6LHB - chains A and B of the 3 polymer chains in the assembly; structure by electron microscopy, 3.33 A resolution.

Chain A:
Name: VP1
From: Coxsackievirus A16
UniProt: A0A2S1BJ89 (A0A2S1BJ89_9ENTO); residues 1-297 here correspond to UniProt positions 566-862 (UniProt number = residue number + 565)
Chain sequence (297 residues; each row starts with the number of its first residue):
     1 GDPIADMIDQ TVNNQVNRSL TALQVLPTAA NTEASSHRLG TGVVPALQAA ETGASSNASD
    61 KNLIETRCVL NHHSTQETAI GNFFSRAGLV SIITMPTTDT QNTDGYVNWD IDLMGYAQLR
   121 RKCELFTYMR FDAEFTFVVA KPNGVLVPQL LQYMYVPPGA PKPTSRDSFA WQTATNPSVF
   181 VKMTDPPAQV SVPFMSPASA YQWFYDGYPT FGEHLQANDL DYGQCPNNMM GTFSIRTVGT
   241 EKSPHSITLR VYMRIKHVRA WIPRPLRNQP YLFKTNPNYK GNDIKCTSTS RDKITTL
Not modelled in the structure: 1-61, 98-103, 210-227

Chain B:
Name: VP2
From: Coxsackievirus A16
Notes: EC 3.4.22.29, 3.6.1.15, 3.4.22.28, 2.7.7.48
UniProt: A0A1D3TZV2 (A0A1D3TZV2_9ENTO); residues 1-254 here correspond to UniProt positions 70-323 (UniProt number = residue number + 69)
Chain sequence (254 residues; each row starts with the number of its first residue):
     1 SPSAEACGYS DRVAQLTIGN STITTQEAAN IVIAYGEWPE YCPDTDATAV DKPTRPDVSV
    61 NRFFTLDTKS WAKDSKGWYW KFPDVLTEVG VFGQNAQFHY LYRSGFCVHV QCNASKFHQG
   121 ALLVAVLPEY VLGTIAGGTG NENSHPPYAT TQPGQVGAVL THPYVLDAGI PLSQLTVCPH
   181 QWINLRTNNC ATIIVPYMNT VPFDSALNHC NFGLLVIPVV PLDFNAGATS EIPITVTIAP
   241 MCAEFAGLRQ AVKQ
Not modelled in the structure: 1-12, 43-57, 135-146, 250-254

How chain A and chain B interact:
Pairs across the interface (43; chain A residue first):
  Y128(A) - E129(B)  hydrogen bond
  Y128(A) - T200(B)
  S199(A) - T200(B)  hydrogen bond (side chain-backbone)
  Q202(A) - T200(B)
  F204(A) - E129(B)
  F204(A) - V131(B)  hydrophobic
  Y205(A) - E129(B)
  Y205(A) - V131(B)
  Y205(A) - H209(B)
  D206(A) - K81(B)  salt bridge
  D206(A) - E129(B)  hydrogen bond (backbone-side chain)
  D206(A) - Y130(B)
  D206(A) - C210(B)
  G207(A) - N208(B)
  G207(A) - H209(B)
  Y208(A) - Y148(B)
  Y208(A) - T151(B)
  I262(A) - Y35(B)
  I262(A) - P128(B)  hydrophobic
  R264(A) - P128(B)  hydrogen bond (side chain-backbone)
  R264(A) - E129(B)  hydrogen bond (side chain-backbone)
  P265(A) - I170(B)
  P265(A) - Q174(B)
  P265(A) - V177(B)
  L266(A) - P171(B)
  L266(A) - Q174(B)  hydrogen bond (backbone-side chain)
  R267(A) - G169(B)
  N268(A) - G169(B)
  N268(A) - I170(B)
  N268(A) - P171(B)
  Q269(A) - G169(B)
  P277(A) - V131(B)  hydrophobic
  P277(A) - L132(B)
  N278(A) - G133(B)
  N278(A) - T134(B)  hydrogen bond (side chain-backbone)
  Y279(A) - H162(B)
  Y279(A) - D167(B)  hydrogen bond
  Y279(A) - A168(B)
  Y279(A) - G169(B)
  I284(A) - H162(B)
  I284(A) - V165(B)  hydrophobic
  T287(A) - Y164(B)
  T287(A) - P171(B)
Also at the interface, not in a pair above, chain A (25 interface residues in all): T127, A198, A200, G281, C286
Also at the interface, not in a pair above, chain B (32 interface residues in all): L127, P147, L175, C178, M198, N199, V201

Summary:
25 residues of chain A and 32 residues of chain B are in contact; the contacts include 8 hydrogen bonds and 1
salt bridge. Polar contacts include D206(A)-K81(B), Y128(A)-E129(B) and S199(A)-T200(B).
Chain A is VP1 and chain B is VP2, both from Coxsackievirus A16; the structure, The cryo-EM structure of
coxsackievirus A16 A-particle, was determined by electron microscopy together with 6LHA, 6LHC, 6LHK, 6LHL,
6LHO and 6LHP from the same study.
